PDB entry 8J6I | electron microscopy, 2.92 A resolution | chains A and B of the 5 polymer chains in the assembly

[Chain A]
Molecule: Guanine nucleotide-binding protein G(i) subunit alpha-1
Organism: Homo sapiens
UniProt: P63096 (GNAI1_HUMAN); residue numbers follow UniProt; this construct covers 1-354
Amino-acid sequence (354 residues; row label = number of the first residue in the row):
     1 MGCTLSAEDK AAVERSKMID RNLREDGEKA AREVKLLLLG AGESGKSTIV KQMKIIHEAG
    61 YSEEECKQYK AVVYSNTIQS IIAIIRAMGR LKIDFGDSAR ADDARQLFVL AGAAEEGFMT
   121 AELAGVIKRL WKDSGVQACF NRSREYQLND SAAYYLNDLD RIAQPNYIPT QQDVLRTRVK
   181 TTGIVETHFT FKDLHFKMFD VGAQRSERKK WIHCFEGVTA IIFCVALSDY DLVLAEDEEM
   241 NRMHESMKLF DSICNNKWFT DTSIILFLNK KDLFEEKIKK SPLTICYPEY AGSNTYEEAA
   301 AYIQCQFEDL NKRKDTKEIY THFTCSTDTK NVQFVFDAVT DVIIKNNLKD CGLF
Not modelled in the structure: 1-4, 56-181, 234-240
Construct notes: engineered mutation Ala203 (Gly in P63096), Ser326 (Ala in P63096)
UniProt features mapped onto this chain:
  - region: Lys35 to Thr48 (G1 motif), Asp173 to Thr181 (G2 motif), Phe196 to Gly202, Gln204, Arg205 (G3 motif), Ile265 to Asp272 (G4 motif), Thr324, Cys325, Thr327 to Thr329 (G5 motif)
  - binding site (GTP): Glu43 to Thr48, Ser151, Leu175 to Thr181, Asp200 to Gly202, Gln204, Asn269 to Asp272
  - binding site (Mg(2+)): Ser47, Thr181
  - modified residue: Arg178 (ADP-ribosylarginine), Gln204 (Deamidated glutamine), Cys351 (ADP-ribosylcysteine)
  - lipidation: Gly2 (N-myristoyl glycine), Cys3 (S-palmitoyl cysteine)
  - natural variant: Gly40 (G40C: In NEDHISB; G40R: In NEDHISB), Gly45 (G45D: In NEDHISB), Thr48 (T48I: In NEDHISB; T48K: In NEDHISB), Gln52 (Q52P: In NEDHISB), Ser75 (deletion: In NEDHISB; uncertain significance), Gln172 (deletion: In NEDHISB), Asp173 (D173V: In NEDHISB), Glu186 to Phe189 (deletion: In NEDHISB; uncertain significance), Cys224 (C224Y: In NEDHISB), Lys270 (K270N: In NEDHISB; K270R: In NEDHISB), Asp272 (D272G: In NEDHISB), Val332 (V332E: In NEDHISB; uncertain significance)
  - mutagenesis: Gly42 (G42R: Abolishes switch to an activated conformation and dissociation from beta and gamma subunits upon GTP binding. Abolishes interaction with RGS family members), Glu116 (E116L: Enhances interaction (inactive GDP-bound) with RGS14), Gln147 (Q147L: Enhances interaction (inactive GDP-bound) with RGS14), Glu245 (E245L: Enhances interaction (inactive GDP-bound) with RGS14)

[Chain B]
Molecule: Guanine nucleotide-binding protein G(I)/G(S)/G(T) subunit beta-1
Organism: Homo sapiens
UniProt: P62873 (GBB1_HUMAN); residue numbers follow UniProt; this construct covers 2-340
Amino-acid sequence (339 residues; each row starts with the number of its first residue):
     2 SELDQLRQEA EQLKNQIRDA RKACADATLS QITNNIDPVG RIQMRTRRTL RGHLAKIYAM
    62 HWGTDSRLLV SASQDGKLII WDSYTTNKVH AIPLRSSWVM TCAYAPSGNY VACGGLDNIC
   122 SIYNLKTREG NVRVSRELAG HTGYLSCCRF LDDNQIVTSS GDTTCALWDI ETGQQTTTFT
   182 GHTGDVMSLS LAPDTRLFVS GACDASAKLW DVREGMCRQT FTGHESDINA ICFFPNGNAF
   242 ATGSDDATCR LFDLRADQEL MTYSHDNIIC GITSVSFSKS GRLLLAGYDD FNCNVWDALK
   302 ADRAGVLAGH DNRVSCLGVT DDGMAVATGS WDSFLKIWN
Disulfides: Cys121-Cys149
UniProt features mapped onto this chain:
  - modified residue: Ser2 (N-acetylserine), His266 (Phosphohistidine)
  - natural variant: Leu30 (L30F: In MRD42; uncertain significance), Arg52 (R52G: In MRD42), Gly64 (G64V: In MRD42), Asp76 (D76E: In MRD42; D76G: In MRD42), Gly77 (G77S: In MRD42), Lys78 (K78R: In MRD42), Ile80 (I80N: In MRD42; I80T: In MRD42), His91 (H91R: In MRD42; uncertain significance), Ala92 (A92T: In MRD42), Pro94 (P94S: In MRD42), Leu95 (L95P: In MRD42), Arg96 (R96L: In MRD42), 5 further natural variant entries in UniProt

[How chain A and chain B interact]
Residue-residue contacts (38):
  Asp9(A) - Asn88(B)  hydrogen bond
  Ala12(A) - Asn88(B)
  Val13(A) - Asn88(B)
  Arg15(A) - Val90(B)  hydrogen bond (side chain-backbone)
  Arg15(A) - His91(B)
  Ser16(A) - Asn88(B)
  Ser16(A) - Lys89(B)  hydrogen bond (side chain-backbone)
  Ile19(A) - Lys89(B)
  Ile19(A) - Ala92(B)  hydrophobic
  Leu23(A) - Leu55(B)
  Leu23(A) - Lys78(B)
  Leu23(A) - Ile80(B)  hydrophobic
  Asp26(A) - Lys78(B)  salt bridge
  Gly27(A) - Leu55(B)
  Thr182(A) - Asp118(B)
  Thr182(A) - Asn119(B)
  Ile184(A) - Leu117(B)  hydrophobic
  Phe199(A) - Trp99(B)
  Gln204(A) - Leu117(B)  hydrogen bond (side chain-backbone)
  Gln204(A) - Gly144(B)
  Gln204(A) - Tyr145(B)  hydrogen bond (side chain-backbone)
  Ser206(A) - Gly144(B)
  Ser206(A) - Tyr145(B)
  Lys210(A) - Tyr145(B)
  Lys210(A) - Met188(B)
  Lys210(A) - Cys204(B)
  Lys210(A) - Asp228(B)  salt bridge
  Lys210(A) - Asp246(B)  salt bridge
  Trp211(A) - Leu117(B)  hydrophobic
  His213(A) - Lys57(B)  hydrogen bond (backbone-side chain)
  His213(A) - Tyr59(B)
  Cys214(A) - Tyr59(B)
  Cys214(A) - Gln75(B)  hydrogen bond
  Cys214(A) - Trp99(B)
  Phe215(A) - Trp99(B)  hydrophobic
  Phe215(A) - Leu117(B)  hydrophobic
  Glu216(A) - Lys57(B)
  Trp258(A) - Arg314(B)
Other interface residues (no listed pair), chain A (25 interface residues in all): Asp20, Arg24, Gly183, Glu207
Other interface residues (no listed pair), chain B (29 interface residues in all): Gly53, Thr86, Met101, Thr143, Asp186, Asn230, Trp332

[In short]
25 residues of chain A face 29 of chain B across their interface, with 7 hydrogen bonds and 3 salt bridges.
Polar pairs include Asp26(A)-Lys78(B), Lys210(A)-Asp228(B) and Lys210(A)-Asp246(B).
Here chain A is Guanine nucleotide-binding protein G(i) subunit alpha-1 and chain B is Guanine
nucleotide-binding protein G(I)/G(S)/G(T) subunit beta-1, both from Homo sapiens. Entry 8J6I (Cryo-EM
structure of thehydroxycarboxylic acid receptor 2-Gi protein complex bound MK-6892) was determined by electron
microscopy (same publication as 8J6L and 8J6J).
